7B24 - chains D and F of the 8 polymer chains in the assembly; structure by X-ray diffraction, 2.05 A resolution.

# Chain D
Protein: DtxR family iron (Metal) dependent repressor
Organism: Saccharopolyspora erythraea (strain ATCC 11635 / DSM 40517 / JCM 4748 / NBRC 13426 / NCIMB 8594 / NRRL 2338)
Reference sequence: A0A2A9J1W2 (A0A2A9J1W2_SACEN); numbering as in UniProt (aligned over 1-231)
Amino-acid sequence (233 residues; row label = number of the first residue in the row; numbers below 1 keep their minus sign (Gly-1 is residue -1)):
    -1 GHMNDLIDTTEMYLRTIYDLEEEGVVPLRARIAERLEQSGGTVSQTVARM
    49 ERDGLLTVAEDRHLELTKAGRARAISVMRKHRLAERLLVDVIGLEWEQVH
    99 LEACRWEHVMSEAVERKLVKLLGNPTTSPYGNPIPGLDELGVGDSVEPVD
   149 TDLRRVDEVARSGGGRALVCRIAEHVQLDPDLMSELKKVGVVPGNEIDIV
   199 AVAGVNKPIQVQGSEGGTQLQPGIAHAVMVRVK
Disordered / not traced: -1 to 1, 144-231
Construct notes: expression tag (-1 to 0); engineered mutation Gly39 (Pro in A0A2A9J1W2)
Ion coordination: Co2+ site 1: Met10, Cys102, Glu105, His106; Co2+ site 2: His79, Glu83, His98 (shared with 2 residues of chain aa)

# Chain F
Molecule: consensus DNA-binding sequence
Sequence (30 nucleotides; numbered 1 to 30; the number before each row is that of its first residue):
     1 CGTACTTAGGTTAGGCTAACCTAAGTCACG
Disordered / not traced: 30

# Interface between chain D and chain F
Residue-residue contacts - 11 pairs, chain D then chain F:
  Leu26(D) - DC5(F)  phosphate contact
  Arg27(D) - DC5(F)  salt bridge to the phosphate
  Arg27(D) - DT6(F)  salt bridge to the phosphate
  Ala28(D) - DA4(F)  phosphate contact
  Ala28(D) - DC5(F)  hydrogen bond to the phosphate
  Arg29(D) - DA4(F)  salt bridge to the phosphate
  Gly38(D) - DT6(F)  base contact
  Gly39(D) - DT6(F)  base contact
  Ser42(D) - DT6(F)  hydrogen bond to the phosphate
  Arg60(D) - DA4(F)  hydrogen bond to the phosphate
  Arg60(D) - DC5(F)  salt bridge to the phosphate
Interface residues without a listed pair, chain D (9 interface residues in all): Glu32
Interface residues without a listed pair, chain F (4 interface residues in all): DT7

# Overview
9 residues of chain D and 4 residues of chain F are in contact, with 3 hydrogen bonds and 4 salt bridges.
Polar contacts include Ala28(D)-DC5(F), Ser42(D)-DT6(F) and Arg60(D)-DA4(F). The Co2+ site 1 is built by
Met10(D), Cys102(D), Glu105(D) and His106(D).
Here chain D is DtxR family iron (Metal) dependent repressor (Saccharopolyspora erythraea (strain ATCC 11635 /
DSM 40517 / JCM 4748 / NBRC 13426 / NCIMB 8594 / NRRL 2338)) and chain F is consensus DNA-binding sequence.
Entry 7B24 (DtxR-like iron-dependent regulator IdeR (P39G variant) complexed with cobalt and its consensus
DNA-binding sequence) was determined by X-ray diffraction, deposited together with 7B1V, 7B1Y, 7B20, 7B23 and
7B25.
